PDB entry 7SOM | electron microscopy, 3.70 A resolution | chains MD and m of the 200 polymer chains in the assembly

[Chain MD]
Name: Tubulin alpha
Organism: Chlamydomonas reinhardtii
UniProt: P09204 (TBA1_CHLRE); residues 1-451 here = UniProt positions 1-451
Amino-acid sequence (451 residues; row label = number of the first residue in the row):
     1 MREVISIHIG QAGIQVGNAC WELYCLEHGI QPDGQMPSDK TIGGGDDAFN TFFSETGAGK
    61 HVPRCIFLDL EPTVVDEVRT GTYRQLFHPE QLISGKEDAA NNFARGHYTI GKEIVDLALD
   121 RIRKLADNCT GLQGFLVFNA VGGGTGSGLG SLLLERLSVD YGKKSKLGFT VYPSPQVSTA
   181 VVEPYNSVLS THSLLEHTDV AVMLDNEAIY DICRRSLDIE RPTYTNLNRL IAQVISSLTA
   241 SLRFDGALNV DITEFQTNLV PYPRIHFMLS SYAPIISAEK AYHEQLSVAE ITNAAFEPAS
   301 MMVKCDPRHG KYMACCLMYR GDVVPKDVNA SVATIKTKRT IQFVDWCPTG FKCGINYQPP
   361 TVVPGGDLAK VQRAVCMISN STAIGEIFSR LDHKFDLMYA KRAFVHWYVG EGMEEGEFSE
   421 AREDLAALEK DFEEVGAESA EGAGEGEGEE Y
Disordered / not traced: 440-451

[Chain m]
Name: FAP65
Organism: Chlamydomonas reinhardtii
UniProt: A0A2K3CXB9; residues 1-421 here = UniProt positions 1-421
Amino-acid sequence (421 residues; numbered 1 to 421; the number before each row is that of its first residue):
     1 MSERPHQSGP RSWAEDCNQY RTTRGSKSYS TLEDAGRVPE RYSRTNYVPF LAERHPLYSY
    61 NDLGEDGKGK VRLDPATQAD RFSRHGWGDV SLLKQEGLAG QPHPRSSEAG PTRSGRLRPG
   121 SPRGADGRNG LYGVLQMTEA GGTDSWVGHP QIDPTKGKRA VAPPPDPKGR RDLFDVLHAR
   181 SPGMPADDSW LGHQKIDPAR GKAHPPGPEQ SRGRRDLTEL FTMNILHDPR RLELLQKGAD
   241 KHGDAWCGNI LIDPARGKKP VEDVAAAGQN LHGATFKPLP AGTPLPDAPR RHTRPAPAPA
   301 SDAYAAEVIR GEAAGDDWGP RTKRSVPDMP KPNAFDGRTD LYAHMQYRPL SNGEQGKYAK
   361 AFDDRGTRGR RQLHTPGDAD PAKEALLTWK PEMRVGQFVK NGGLAQENRV RGHTLRATAG
   421 R
Disordered / not traced: 1-8, 97-113, 228-242, 264-291, 421

[Interface between chain MD and chain m]
Residue-residue contacts (69; chain MD residue first):
  M1(MD) with L51(m); A52(m), hydrophobic
  R2(MD) with R44(m)
  N18(MD) with Y29(m)
  E22(MD) with Y29(m); S30(m), hydrogen bond (side chain-backbone)
  L26(MD) with S30(m); L32(m), hydrophobic; A35(m), hydrophobic; P39(m)
  E27(MD) with R41(m)
  H28(MD) with R41(m)
  G29(MD) with L32(m); V38(m)
  I30(MD) with L32(m)
  Q31(MD) with L32(m)
  P32(MD) with T31(m)
  S38(MD) with R72(m)
  K40(MD) with V38(m)
  T41(MD) with V38(m); E40(m), hydrogen bond
  I42(MD) with E40(m); D74(m)
  G43(MD) with R72(m), hydrogen bond (backbone-side chain); D74(m), hydrogen bond (backbone-side chain)
  G44(MD) with R41(m); V71(m); R72(m)
  G45(MD) with R72(m)
  D46(MD) with R41(m), salt bridge; S43(m); T45(m); N46(m)
  D47(MD) with S43(m); P49(m)
  E77(MD) with S26(m), hydrogen bond (backbone-side chain)
  T80(MD) with R21(m); K27(m)
  G81(MD) with S26(m)
  T82(MD) with S26(m); K27(m); Y29(m)
  Y83(MD) with S30(m)
  R84(MD) with K27(m)
  T225(MD) with Y29(m)
  S241(MD) with R44(m), hydrogen bond (backbone-side chain)
  L242(MD) with R44(m), hydrogen bond (backbone-side chain)
  R243(MD) with R44(m)
  F244(MD) with R41(m); Y42(m); R44(m)
  D245(MD) with Y42(m); S43(m); R44(m); R81(m), salt bridge; H85(m), salt bridge
  D322(MD) with R84(m)
  Y357(MD) with Y42(m), hydrophobic; R84(m); H85(m)
  Q358(MD) with E40(m); R41(m); Y42(m), hydrogen bond (side chain-backbone)
  T361(MD) with P39(m)
  V363(MD) with S30(m)
  P364(MD) with S30(m); D34(m); A35(m), hydrophobic
  K370(MD) with R37(m)
Interface residues without a listed pair, chain MD (47 interface residues in all): Q15, C25, M36, P37, A48, V78, R229, G246
Interface residues without a listed pair, chain m (30 interface residues in all): S28, Y47

[Overview]
Chain MD and chain m form an interface of 47 and 30 residues respectively; the contacts include 8 hydrogen
bonds and 3 salt bridges. Polar pairs include D46(MD)-R41(m), D245(MD)-R81(m) and D245(MD)-H85(m).
Here chain MD is Tubulin alpha and chain m is FAP65, both from Chlamydomonas reinhardtii. Entry 7SOM (Ciliary
C2 central pair apparatus isolated from Chlamydomonas reinhardtii) was determined by electron microscopy.
